PDB entry 8GUS | electron microscopy, 2.97 A resolution | chains A and S of the 5 polymer chains in the assembly

[Chain A]
Name: Guanine nucleotide-binding protein G(i) subunit alpha-1
Source organism: Homo sapiens
UniProt: P63096 (GNAI1_HUMAN); numbering as in UniProt (aligned over 1-354)
Chain sequence (354 residues; numbered 1 to 354; the number before each row is that of its first residue):
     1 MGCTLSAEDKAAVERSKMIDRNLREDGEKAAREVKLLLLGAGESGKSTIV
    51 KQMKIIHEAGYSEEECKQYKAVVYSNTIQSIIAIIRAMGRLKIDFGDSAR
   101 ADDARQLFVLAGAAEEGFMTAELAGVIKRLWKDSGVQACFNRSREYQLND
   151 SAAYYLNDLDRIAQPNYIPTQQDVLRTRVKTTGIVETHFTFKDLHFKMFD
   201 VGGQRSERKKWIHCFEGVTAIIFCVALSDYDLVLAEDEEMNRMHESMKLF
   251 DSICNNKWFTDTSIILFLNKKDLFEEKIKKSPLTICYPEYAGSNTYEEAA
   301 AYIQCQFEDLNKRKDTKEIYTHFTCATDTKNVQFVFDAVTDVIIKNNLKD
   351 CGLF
Unresolved in the structure: 1-2, 55-181, 233-239
Curated features (UniProtKB/Swiss-Prot):
  - region: Lys-35 to Thr-48 (G1 motif), Asp-173 to Thr-181 (G2 motif), Phe-196 to Arg-205 (G3 motif), Ile-265 to Asp-272 (G4 motif), Thr-324 to Thr-329 (G5 motif)
  - binding site (GTP): Glu-43 to Thr-48, Ser-151, Leu-175 to Thr-181, Asp-200 to Gln-204, Asn-269 to Asp-272, Ala-326
  - binding site (Mg(2+)): Ser-47, Thr-181
  - modified residue: Arg-178 (ADP-ribosylarginine), Gln-204 (Deamidated glutamine), Cys-351 (ADP-ribosylcysteine)
  - lipidation: Gly-2 (N-myristoyl glycine), Cys-3 (S-palmitoyl cysteine)
  - natural variant: Gly-40 (G40C: In NEDHISB; G40R: In NEDHISB), Gly-45 (G45D: In NEDHISB), Thr-48 (T48I: In NEDHISB; T48K: In NEDHISB), Gln-52 (Q52P: In NEDHISB), Ser-75 (deletion: In NEDHISB; uncertain significance), Gln-172 (deletion: In NEDHISB), Asp-173 (D173V: In NEDHISB), Glu-186 to Phe-189 (deletion: In NEDHISB; uncertain significance), Cys-224 (C224Y: In NEDHISB), Lys-270 (K270N: In NEDHISB; K270R: In NEDHISB), Asp-272 (D272G: In NEDHISB), Ala-326 (A326P: In NEDHISB), 1 further natural variant entry in UniProt
  - mutagenesis: Gly-42 (G42R: Abolishes switch to an activated conformation and dissociation from beta and gamma subunits upon GTP binding. Abolishes interaction with RGS family members), Glu-116 (E116L: Enhances interaction (inactive GDP-bound) with RGS14), Gln-147 (Q147L: Enhances interaction (inactive GDP-bound) with RGS14), Glu-245 (E245L: Enhances interaction (inactive GDP-bound) with RGS14)

[Chain S]
Name: scFv16
Source organism: Homo sapiens
Notes: antibody fragment or engineered binder
Chain sequence (259 residues; each row starts with the number of its first residue; note: 2 numbers in that range are skipped by the numbering (no residue carries them; nothing is unmodelled there); a row labelled like 121A-121N holds insertion residues (121A, then the next letters in order)):
     1 DVQLVESGGGLVQPGGSRKLSCSASGFAFSSFGMHWVRQAPEKGLEWVAY
    51 ISSGSGTIYYADTVKGRFTISRDDPKNTLFLQMTSLRSEDTAMYYCVRSI
   101 YYYGSSPFDFWGQGTTLTVSS
121A-121N GGGGSGGGGSGGGG
   124 SDIVMTQATSSVPVTPGESVSISCRSSKSLLHSNGNTYLYWFLQRPGQSP
   174 QLLIYRMSNLASGVPDRFSGSGSGTAFTLTISRLEAEDVGVYYCMQHLEY
   224 PLTFGAGTKLELKAAAHHHHHHHH
Unresolved in the structure: 1, 121A-121N, 236-247
Disulfides: Cys-22/Cys-96, Cys-147/Cys-217

[Chain A / chain S interface]
Residue-residue contacts (26):
  Thr-4(A) / His-155(S)
  Leu-5(A) / His-155(S)
  Ser-6(A) / His-155(S)
  Ser-6(A) / Asn-157(S)  hydrogen bond
  Ser-6(A) / Tyr-161(S)  hydrogen bond
  Ala-7(A) / His-220(S)
  Ala-7(A) / Leu-221(S)  hydrogen bond (backbone-backbone)
  Ala-7(A) / Tyr-223(S)  hydrophobic
  Glu-8(A) / Pro-107(S)
  Glu-8(A) / Tyr-161(S)
  Glu-8(A) / Tyr-163(S)  hydrogen bond
  Glu-8(A) / Arg-179(S)  salt bridge
  Glu-8(A) / His-220(S)
  Asp-9(A) / Asn-157(S)  hydrogen bond
  Asp-9(A) / Tyr-161(S)  hydrogen bond
  Ala-11(A) / Tyr-101(S)  hydrophobic
  Ala-12(A) / Tyr-101(S)
  Glu-14(A) / Ser-52(S)  hydrogen bond
  Glu-14(A) / Ser-53(S)
  Glu-14(A) / Gly-56(S)
  Glu-14(A) / Thr-57(S)
  Arg-15(A) / Ile-100(S)
  Arg-15(A) / Tyr-101(S)
  Arg-15(A) / Tyr-102(S)
  Met-18(A) / Ser-53(S)
  Met-18(A) / Gly-54(S)
Also at the interface, not in a pair above, chain A (12 interface residues in all): Lys-10
Also at the interface, not in a pair above, chain S (20 interface residues in all): Ser-31, Tyr-50, Tyr-59

[In short]
12 residues of chain A and 20 residues of chain S are in contact, with 7 hydrogen bonds and 1 salt bridge.
Polar pairs include Glu-8(A)/Arg-179(S), Ser-6(A)/Asn-157(S) and Ser-6(A)/Tyr-161(S).
Chain A is Guanine nucleotide-binding protein G(i) subunit alpha-1 and chain S is scFv16, both from Homo
sapiens; the structure, Cryo-EM structure of HU-CB2-G protein complex, was determined by electron microscopy
(same publication as 8GUQ, 8GUR and 8GUT).
